PDB entry 7UAH | X-ray diffraction, 1.57 A resolution | chain A

[Chain A]
Name: Plasminogen
From: Homo sapiens
Notes: EC 3.4.21.7
UniProtKB: P00747 (PLMN_HUMAN); residues 542-791 here correspond to UniProt positions 561-810 (UniProt number = residue number + 19)
Sequence (250 residues; numbered 542 to 791; the number before each row is that of its first residue):
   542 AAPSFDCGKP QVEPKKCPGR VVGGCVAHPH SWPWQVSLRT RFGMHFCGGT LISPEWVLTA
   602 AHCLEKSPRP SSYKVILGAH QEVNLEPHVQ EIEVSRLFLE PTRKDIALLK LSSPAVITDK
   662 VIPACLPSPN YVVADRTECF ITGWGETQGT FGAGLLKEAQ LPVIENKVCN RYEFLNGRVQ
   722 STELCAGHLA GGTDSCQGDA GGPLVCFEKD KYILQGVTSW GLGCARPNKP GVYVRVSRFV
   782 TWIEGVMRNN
Disordered / not traced: 542-546, 561
Construct notes: engineered mutation Ala741 (Ser760 in P00747)
Cystine bridges: Cys548-Cys666, Cys558-Cys566, Cys588-Cys604, Cys680-Cys747, Cys710-Cys726, Cys737-Cys765
Small-molecule neighbours: M63 ((6S,9R,19S,22R)-N-{[4-(aminomethyl)phenyl]methyl}-22-[(3-chlorobenzene-1-sulfonyl)amino]-3,12,21-trioxo-2,6,9,13,20-pentaazatetracyclo[22.2.2.2~6,9~.2~14,17~]dotriaconta-1(26),14,16,24,27,29-hexaene-19-carboxamide): His603, Asp646, Arg719, Gln721, Asp735, Ser736, Cys737, Gln738, Ala741, Thr759, Ser760, Trp761, Gly762, Leu763, Gly764, Cys765, Gly772, Tyr774
Curated features (UniProtKB/Swiss-Prot):
  - active site (Charge relay system): His603, Asp646
  - site: Arg561, Val562 (Cleavage)
  - modified residue (Phosphoserine): Ser578, Ser669

[Overview]
Bound to chain A: compound M63. UniProt lists active-site residues His603 and Asp646.
Chain A is Plasminogen (Homo sapiens); the structure, Macrocyclic plasmin inhibitor, was determined by X-ray
diffraction (same publication as 7THS).
